9DUN - chains B and D of the 6 polymer chains in the assembly; structure by electron microscopy, 3.32 A resolution.

Chain B:
Molecule: Polynucleotide 5'-hydroxyl-kinase NOL9
Source organism: Homo sapiens
Notes: EC 2.7.1.78
Reference sequence: Q5SY16 (NOL9_HUMAN); residues 103-702 here = UniProt positions 103-702
Sequence (602 residues; row label = number of the first residue in the row):
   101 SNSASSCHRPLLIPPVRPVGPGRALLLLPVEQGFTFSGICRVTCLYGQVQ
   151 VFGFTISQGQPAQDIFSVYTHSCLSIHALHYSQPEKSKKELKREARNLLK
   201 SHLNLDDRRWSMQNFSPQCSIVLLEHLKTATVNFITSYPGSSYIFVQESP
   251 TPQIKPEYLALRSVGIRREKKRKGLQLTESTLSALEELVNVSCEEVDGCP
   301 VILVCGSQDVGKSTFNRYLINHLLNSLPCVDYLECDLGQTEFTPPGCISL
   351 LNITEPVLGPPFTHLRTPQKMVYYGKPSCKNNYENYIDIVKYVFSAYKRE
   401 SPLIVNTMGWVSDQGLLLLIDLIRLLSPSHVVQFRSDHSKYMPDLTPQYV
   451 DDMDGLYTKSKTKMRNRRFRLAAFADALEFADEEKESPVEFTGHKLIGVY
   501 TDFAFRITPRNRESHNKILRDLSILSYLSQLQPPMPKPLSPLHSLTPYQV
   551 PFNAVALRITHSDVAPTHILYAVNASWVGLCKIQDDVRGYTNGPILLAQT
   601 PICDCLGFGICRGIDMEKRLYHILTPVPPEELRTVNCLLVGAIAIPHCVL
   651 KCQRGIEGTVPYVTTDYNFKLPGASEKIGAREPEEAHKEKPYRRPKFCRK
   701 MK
Disordered / not traced: 101-298, 398-400, 409-419, 436-493, 502-511, 534-539, 584-590, 617-619, 655-702
Construct notes: expression tag (101-102)
Swiss-Prot annotation at these positions:
  - binding site (ATP): Gly306 to Ser313
  - modified residue: Ser487 (Phosphoserine)
  - cross-link: Lys485 (Glycyl lysine isopeptide (Lys-Gly) (interchain with G-Cter in SUMO2))
  - mutagenesis: Lys312 (K312A: Abolishes kinase activity and rRNA processing), Ser313 (S313A: Abolishes kinase activity and rRNA processing)

Chain D:
Molecule: Ribosomal biogenesis protein LAS1L
Source organism: Homo sapiens
Notes: EC 3.1.-.-
Reference sequence: Q9Y4W2 (LAS1L_HUMAN); residue numbers follow UniProt; this construct covers 1-200
Sequence (202 residues; each row starts with the number of its first residue; numbers below 1 keep their minus sign (Ser-1 is residue -1)):
    -1 SNMSWESGAGPGLGSQGMDLVWSAWYGKCVKGKGSLPLSAHGIVVAWLSR
    49 AEWDQVTVYLFCDDHKLQRYALNRITVWRSRSGNELPLAVASTADLIRCK
    99 LLDVTGGLGTDELRLLYGMALVRFVNLISERKTKFAKVPLKCLAQEVNIP
   149 DWIVDLRHELTHKKMPHINDCRRGCYFVLDWLQKTYWCRQLENSLRETWE
   199 LE
Disordered / not traced: -1 to 39, 127-147, 186-200
Construct notes: expression tag (-1 to 0)
Swiss-Prot annotation at these positions:
  - natural variant: Arg170 (R170C: In a colorectal cancer sample)
From the paper describing this entry:
  - catalytic residues: Arg155, His160
  - mutagenesis - R155A/H156A/H160A: abolished catalytic activity

Interface between chain B and chain D:
Pairs across the interface (29):
  His561(B) - Gly81(D)
  His561(B) - Asn82(D)  hydrogen bond
  Ser562(B) - Arg77(D)
  Ser562(B) - Ser78(D)  hydrogen bond (side chain-backbone)
  Ser562(B) - Asn82(D)
  Asp563(B) - Thr74(D)
  Asp563(B) - Arg77(D)  salt bridge
  Val564(B) - Thr74(D)
  Val564(B) - Ser78(D)
  Ala565(B) - Asn71(D)
  Ala565(B) - Thr74(D)
  His568(B) - Tyr68(D)
  His568(B) - Asn71(D)
  His568(B) - Arg72(D)
  His568(B) - Val75(D)
  Tyr571(B) - Ala44(D)  hydrogen bond (side chain-backbone)
  Tyr571(B) - Trp45(D)
  Tyr571(B) - Leu46(D)  hydrogen bond (side chain-backbone)
  Tyr571(B) - Glu50(D)
  Tyr571(B) - Val75(D)  hydrophobic
  Tyr571(B) - Trp76(D)
  Tyr571(B) - Arg79(D)  hydrogen bond (backbone-side chain)
  Ala572(B) - Val75(D)
  Ala572(B) - Ser78(D)
  Asn574(B) - Arg79(D)  hydrogen bond (backbone-side chain)
  Ala575(B) - Arg79(D)
  Ser576(B) - Arg79(D)
  His647(B) - Val42(D)
  Lys651(B) - Gly40(D)
Other interface residues (no listed pair), chain B (17 interface residues in all): Ile559, Ala642, Leu650, Cys652

Overview:
Chain B and chain D each contribute 17 residues to their interface, with 6 hydrogen bonds and 1 salt bridge.
Among the polar pairs are Asp563(B)-Arg77(D), His561(B)-Asn82(D) and Ser562(B)-Ser78(D). UniProt lists 8
ATP-binding residues and 2 mutagenesis sites on chain B. The paper reports catalytic residues Arg155(D) and
His160(D); R155A/H156A/H160A of chain D abolish catalytic activity.
Chain B is Polynucleotide 5'-hydroxyl-kinase NOL9 and chain D is Ribosomal biogenesis protein LAS1L, both from
Homo sapiens; the structure, Human LAS1L-NOL9 complex, was determined by electron microscopy.
